Entry 5CZA (X-ray diffraction, 2.50 A resolution); this record covers chains H and I of the 28 polymer chains in the assembly.

[Chain H]
Molecule: Proteasome subunit beta type-2
From: Saccharomyces cerevisiae (strain ATCC 204508 / S288c)
Notes: EC 3.4.25.1
Reference sequence: P25043 (PSB2_YEAST); residues 1-232 here correspond to UniProt positions 30-261 (UniProt number = residue number + 29)
Chain sequence (232 residues; numbered 1 to 232; the number before each row is that of its first residue):
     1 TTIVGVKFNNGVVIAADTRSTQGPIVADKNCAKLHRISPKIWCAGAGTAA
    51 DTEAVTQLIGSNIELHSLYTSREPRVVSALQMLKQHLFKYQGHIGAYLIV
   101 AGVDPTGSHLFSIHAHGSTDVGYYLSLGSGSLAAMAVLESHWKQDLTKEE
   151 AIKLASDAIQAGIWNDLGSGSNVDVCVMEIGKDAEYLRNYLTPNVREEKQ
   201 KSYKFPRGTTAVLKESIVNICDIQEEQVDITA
Not modelled in the structure: 227-232
Swiss-Prot annotation at these positions:
  - active site: Thr1 (Nucleophile)
From the paper describing this entry:
  - catalytic residues: Lys33 (proposed by the authors, not directly observed)

[Chain I]
Molecule: Proteasome subunit beta type-3
From: Saccharomyces cerevisiae (strain ATCC 204508 / S288c)
Notes: EC 3.4.25.1
Reference sequence: P25451 (PSB3_YEAST); residues 0-204 here correspond to UniProt positions 1-205 (UniProt number = residue number + 1)
Chain sequence (205 residues; each row starts with the number of its first residue; numbering starts at 0):
     0 MSDPSSINGGIVVAMTGKDCVAIACDLRLGSQSLGVSNKFEKIFHYGHVF
    50 LGITGLATDVTTLNEMFRYKTNLYKLKEERAIEPETFTQLVSSSLYERRF
   100 GPYFVGPVVAGINSKSGKPFIAGFDLIGCIDEAKDFIVSGTASDQLFGMC
   150 ESLYEPNLEPEDLFETISQALLNAADRDALSGWGAVVYIIKKDEVVKRYL
   200 KMRQD
Not modelled in the structure: 0
Ion coordination: Mg2+ site 1: Ala174, Asp177, Ser180; Mg2+ site 2: Asp204 (shared with 3 residues of chain Y)
Swiss-Prot annotation at these positions:
  - modified residue: Ser30 (Phosphoserine)
  - cross-link: Lys69 (Glycyl lysine isopeptide (Lys-Gly) (interchain with G-Cter in ubiquitin))

[Chain H / chain I interface]
Residue-residue contacts (62; chain H residue first):
  Ile25(H) - Asp143(I)
  Ile25(H) - Phe146(I)  hydrophobic
  Val26(H) - Phe146(I)
  Ala27(H) - Asp130(I)
  Ala27(H) - Phe146(I)
  Asp28(H) - Asp130(I)
  Lys29(H) - Glu150(I)  salt bridge
  Thr48(H) - Ile126(I)
  Ala49(H) - Cys128(I)  hydrophobic
  Ala50(H) - Tyr95(I)
  Ala50(H) - Ile126(I)  hydrophobic
  Ala50(H) - Cys128(I)
  Asp51(H) - Tyr95(I)  hydrogen bond
  Asp51(H) - Arg98(I)  salt bridge
  Ala54(H) - Tyr95(I)
  Tyr90(H) - Phe99(I)  hydrophobic
  His93(H) - Arg98(I)  hydrogen bond (backbone-side chain)
  His93(H) - Phe99(I)
  Arg196(H) - Glu150(I)  salt bridge
  Lys199(H) - Glu150(I)
  Lys199(H) - Ser151(I)
  Lys199(H) - Tyr153(I)
  Ser202(H) - Glu154(I)  hydrogen bond
  Tyr203(H) - Ser151(I)
  Tyr203(H) - Leu152(I)  hydrophobic
  Lys204(H) - Glu154(I)
  Lys204(H) - Asp161(I)  salt bridge
  Phe205(H) - Leu152(I)  hydrophobic
  Phe205(H) - Glu164(I)
  Phe205(H) - Gln168(I)
  Arg207(H) - Glu160(I)  salt bridge
  Arg207(H) - Asp161(I)  salt bridge
  Gly208(H) - Glu164(I)  hydrogen bond (backbone-side chain)
  Thr209(H) - Glu164(I)  hydrogen bond (backbone-side chain)
  Thr210(H) - Glu164(I)  hydrogen bond
  Thr210(H) - Ser167(I)
  Thr210(H) - Gln168(I)  hydrogen bond
  Thr210(H) - Leu199(I)
  Ala211(H) - Leu199(I)
  Ala211(H) - Lys200(I)  hydrogen bond (backbone-backbone)
  Val212(H) - Phe163(I)  hydrophobic
  Val212(H) - Tyr198(I)
  Leu213(H) - Tyr198(I)  hydrogen bond (backbone-backbone)
  Leu213(H) - Leu199(I)
  Leu213(H) - Lys200(I)
  Lys214(H) - Lys196(I)
  Lys214(H) - Arg197(I)
  Lys214(H) - Tyr198(I)  hydrogen bond (backbone-backbone)
  Glu215(H) - Lys196(I)
  Glu215(H) - Arg197(I)  salt bridge
  Ser216(H) - Val195(I)
  Ser216(H) - Lys196(I)  hydrogen bond (backbone-backbone)
  Ile217(H) - Val194(I)
  Val218(H) - His44(I)
  Val218(H) - Tyr187(I)  hydrophobic
  Val218(H) - Val194(I)  hydrogen bond (backbone-backbone)
  Val218(H) - Lys196(I)
  Asn219(H) - His44(I)
  Ile220(H) - Gly46(I)
  Ile220(H) - Phe49(I)  hydrophobic
  Ile220(H) - Val194(I)  hydrophobic
  Asp222(H) - Lys74(I)  salt bridge
Other interface residues (no listed pair), chain H (36 interface residues in all): Gln22, Ile94, Pro206
Other interface residues (no listed pair), chain I (39 interface residues in all): His47, Asp124, Ala132, Leu157, Glu158, Thr165, Leu171, Lys191

[In short]
Chain H and chain I form an interface of 36 and 39 residues respectively, with 12 hydrogen bonds and 8 salt
bridges. Polar pairs include Lys29(H)-Glu150(I), Asp51(H)-Arg98(I) and Arg196(H)-Glu150(I). Ala174(I),
Asp177(I) and Ser180(I) form the Mg2+ site 1. UniProt lists active-site residue Thr1(H) on chain H. The paper
reports the catalytic residue Lys33(H).
Here chain H is Proteasome subunit beta type-2 and chain I is Proteasome subunit beta type-3, both from
Saccharomyces cerevisiae (strain ATCC 204508 / S288c). Entry 5CZA (Yeast 20S proteasome beta5-D166N mutant)
was determined by X-ray diffraction, deposited together with 5CZ4, 5CZ5, 5CZ6, 5CZ7, 5CZ8, 5CZ9 and 16 further
entries.
